8DPI - chains B and C of the 5 polymer chains in the assembly; structure by electron microscopy, 3.40 A resolution.

== Chain B ==
Molecule: G-alpha subunit q (Gi2-mini-Gq chimera)
From: Homo sapiens
Chain sequence (246 residues; row label = number of the first residue in the row):
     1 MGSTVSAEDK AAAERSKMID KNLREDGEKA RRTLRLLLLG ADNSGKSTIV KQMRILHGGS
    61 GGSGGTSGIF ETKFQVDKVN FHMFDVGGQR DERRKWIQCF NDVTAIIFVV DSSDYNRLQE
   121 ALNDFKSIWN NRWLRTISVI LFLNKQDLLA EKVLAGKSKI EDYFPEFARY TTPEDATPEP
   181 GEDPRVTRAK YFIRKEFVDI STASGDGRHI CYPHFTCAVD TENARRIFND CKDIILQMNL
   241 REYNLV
Disordered / not traced: 1-4, 52-67, 88-92

== Chain C ==
Molecule: Guanine nucleotide-binding protein G(I)/G(S)/G(T) subunit beta-1
From: Homo sapiens
UniProt: P62873 (GBB1_HUMAN); numbering as in UniProt (aligned over 2-340)
Chain sequence (358 residues; each row starts with the number of its first residue; numbers below 1 keep their minus sign (Met-17 is residue -17)):
   -17 MHHHHHHLEV LFQGPGSSGS ELDQLRQEAE QLKNQIRDAR KACADATLSQ ITNNIDPVGR
    43 IQMRTRRTLR GHLAKIYAMH WGTDSRLLVS ASQDGKLIIW DSYTTNKVHA IPLRSSWVMT
   103 CAYAPSGNYV ACGGLDNICS IYNLKTREGN VRVSRELAGH TGYLSCCRFL DDNQIVTSSG
   163 DTTCALWDIE TGQQTTTFTG HTGDVMSLSL APDTRLFVSG ACDASAKLWD VREGMCRQTF
   223 TGHESDINAI CFFPNGNAFA TGSDDATCRL FDLRADQELM TYSHDNIICG ITSVSFSKSG
   283 RLLLAGYDDF NCNVWDALKA DRAGVLAGHD NRVSCLGVTD DGMAVATGSW DSFLKIWN
Disordered / not traced: -17 to 4
Differences from the reference sequence: expression tag (-17 to 1)
UniProt features mapped onto this chain:
  - modified residue: Ser2 (N-acetylserine), His266 (Phosphohistidine)

== Chain B / chain C interface ==
Residue-residue contacts - 35 pairs, chain B then chain C:
  Arg15(B) with Val90(C), hydrogen bond (side chain-backbone); His91(C)
  Ser16(B) with Asn88(C); Lys89(C), hydrogen bond (side chain-backbone)
  Ile19(B) with Lys89(C); Val90(C)
  Asp20(B) with Arg52(C); Lys89(C), salt bridge
  Leu23(B) with Gly53(C); Leu55(C); Lys78(C); Lys89(C)
  Asp26(B) with Lys78(C)
  Gly27(B) with Leu55(C)
  Gly68(B) with Leu117(C); Asn119(C)
  Ile69(B) with Trp99(C); Leu117(C), hydrophobic
  Phe84(B) with Trp99(C), hydrophobic
  Lys95(B) with Tyr145(C); Asp228(C), salt bridge; Asn230(C), hydrogen bond; Asp246(C), salt bridge
  Trp96(B) with Leu117(C), hydrophobic
  Gln98(B) with Arg314(C); Trp332(C)
  Cys99(B) with Tyr59(C); Trp99(C); Leu117(C), hydrophobic
  Phe100(B) with Trp99(C), hydrophobic
  Asn101(B) with Lys57(C); Trp332(C)
  Asp102(B) with Lys57(C)
  Trp133(B) with Asp290(C); Arg314(C)
Also at the interface, not in a pair above, chain B (22 interface residues in all): Ala12, Ala13, Arg35, Glu71
Also at the interface, not in a pair above, chain C (24 interface residues in all): Ile80, Thr87, Ala92, Cys204

== Summary ==
22 residues of chain B face 24 of chain C across their interface; the contacts include 3 hydrogen bonds and 3
salt bridges. Polar pairs include Asp20(B)-Lys89(C), Lys95(B)-Asp228(C) and Lys95(B)-Asp246(C).
Chain B is G-alpha subunit q (Gi2-mini-Gq chimera) and chain C is Guanine nucleotide-binding protein
G(I)/G(S)/G(T) subunit beta-1, both from Homo sapiens; the structure, Cryo-EM structure of the 5HT2C receptor
(VSV isoform) bound to lorcaserin, was determined by electron microscopy together with 8DPF, 8DPG and 8DPH
from the same study.
